Entry 7KAT (electron microscopy, 4.40 A resolution (low resolution: residue-level contacts below are approximate; hydrogen-bond / salt-bridge calls are withheld)); this record covers chains A and B of the 6 polymer chains in the assembly.

== Chain A ==
Name: Protein transport protein SEC61
Source organism: Saccharomyces cerevisiae BY4741
Notes: engineered mutation(s): M90L/T185I/M294I/M450L
Reference sequence: P32915 (SC61A_YEAST); residue numbers follow UniProt; this construct covers 1-480
Sequence (480 residues; each row starts with the number of its first residue):
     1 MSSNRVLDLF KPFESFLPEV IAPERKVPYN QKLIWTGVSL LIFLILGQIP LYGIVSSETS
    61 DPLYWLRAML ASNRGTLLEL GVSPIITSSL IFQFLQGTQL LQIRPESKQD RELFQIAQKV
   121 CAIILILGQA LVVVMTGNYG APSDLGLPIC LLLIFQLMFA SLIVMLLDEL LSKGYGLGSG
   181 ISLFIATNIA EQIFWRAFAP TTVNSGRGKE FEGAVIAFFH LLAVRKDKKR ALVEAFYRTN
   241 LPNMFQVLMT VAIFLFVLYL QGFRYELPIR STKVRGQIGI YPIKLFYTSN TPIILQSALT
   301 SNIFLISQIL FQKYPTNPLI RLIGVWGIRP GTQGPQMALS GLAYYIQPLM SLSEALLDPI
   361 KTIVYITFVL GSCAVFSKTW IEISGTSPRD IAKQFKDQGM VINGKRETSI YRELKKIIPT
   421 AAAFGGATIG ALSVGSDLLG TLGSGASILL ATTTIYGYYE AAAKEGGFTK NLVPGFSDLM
Disordered / not traced: 1-11, 56-61, 143-146, 329-335, 469-480
Differences from the reference sequence: variant L90 (Met in P32915), I185 (Thr in P32915), I294 (Met in P32915), L450 (Met in P32915)
UniProt features mapped onto this chain:
  - mutagenesis: K273 (K273P/G: Severe growth defect), R275 (R275D/G/P/Q/Y: Severe growth defect; R275E/F/V: Severe growth defect; lowers SRP-dependent and SRP-independent translocation), G276 (G276P: Severe growth defect), K405 (K405D/E/P: Severe growth defect), R406 (R406D: Severe growth defect; lowers SRP-dependent translocation; R406E: Severe growth defect; lowers SRP-dependent and SRP-independent translocation; R406H/W: Severe growth defect)

== Chain B ==
Name: Protein transport protein SBH1
Source organism: Saccharomyces cerevisiae BY4741
Reference sequence: P52870 (SC6B1_YEAST); residue numbers follow UniProt; this construct covers 1-82
Sequence (82 residues; numbered 1 to 82; the number before each row is that of its first residue):
     1 MSSPTPPGGQ RTLQKRKQGS SQKVAASAPK KNTNSNNSIL KIYSDEATGL RVDPLVVLFL
    61 AVGFIFSVVA LHVISKVAGK LF
Disordered / not traced: 1-50

== Chain A / chain B interface ==
Residue-residue contacts (23):
  L17(A) - R51(B)
  P18(A) - R51(B)
  P18(A) - V52(B)
  E19(A) - R51(B)
  E19(A) - V52(B)
  V20(A) - V52(B)
  I21(A) - R51(B)
  I21(A) - V52(B)
  W35(A) - P54(B)
  W35(A) - L55(B)
  V38(A) - L58(B)
  I49(A) - V68(B)
  P50(A) - H72(B)
  L51(A) - H72(B)
  Y52(A) - L71(B)
  Y52(A) - H72(B)
  Y52(A) - S75(B)
  Q156(A) - F64(B)
  F159(A) - F64(B)
  A160(A) - F64(B)
  I163(A) - A61(B)
  I163(A) - F64(B)
  L170(A) - P54(B)
Other interface residues (no listed pair), chain A (19 interface residues in all): I42, L166, Y175
Other interface residues (no listed pair), chain B (15 interface residues in all): V57, L60, I65, V69

== Summary ==
19 residues of chain A and 15 residues of chain B are in contact. UniProt lists 5 mutagenesis sites on chain
A.
Here chain A is Protein transport protein SEC61 and chain B is Protein transport protein SBH1, both from
Saccharomyces cerevisiae BY4741. Entry 7KAT (Cryo-EM structure of the Sec complex from S. cerevisiae, Sec61
pore ring and Sec63 FN3 double ...) was determined by electron microscopy together with 7KAH, 7KAI, 7KAJ,
7KAK, 7KAL, 7KAM and 8 further entries from the same study.
